PDB entry 8CTA | X-ray diffraction, 2.93 A resolution | chains A and B of the 4 polymer chains in the assembly

# Chain A (and B)
Name: Integrase
From: Human immunodeficiency virus 1
Notes: fragment: Catalytic Core Domain; chain B of this document is another copy of the same molecule, construct and numbering; everything in this record applies to it too
Reference sequence: Q72498 (Q72498_9HIV1); residues 51-210 here correspond to UniProt positions 766-925 (UniProt number = residue number + 715)
Sequence (161 residues; each row starts with the number of its first residue):
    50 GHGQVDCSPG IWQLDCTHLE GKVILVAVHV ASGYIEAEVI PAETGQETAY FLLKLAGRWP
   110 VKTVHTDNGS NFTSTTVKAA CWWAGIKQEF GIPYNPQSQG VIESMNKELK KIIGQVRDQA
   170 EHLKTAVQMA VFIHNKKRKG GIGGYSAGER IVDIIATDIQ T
Disordered / not traced: 50-56, 141-153, 190-192, 209-210 (chain B: 50-55, 140-150, 188-193)
Differences from the reference sequence: expression tag (50); engineered mutation Lys-185 (Phe900 in Q72498)
Ligand contacts:
  - L3D ((2S)-tert-butoxy[4-(2,3-dihydropyrano[4,3,2-de]quinolin-7-yl)-2-methylquinolin-3-yl]acetic acid), molecule 1: Gln-95, Leu-102, Thr-124, Thr-125, Ala-128, Ala-129, Trp-132
  - L3D, molecule 2: Gln-168, Ala-169, Glu-170, His-171, Thr-174, Met-178
From the paper describing this entry:
  - binding site for L3D: Gln-95, Ala-98, Tyr-99, Leu-102, Thr-124, Thr-125, Ala-128, Ala-129, Trp-132, Ala-169, Glu-170, His-171, Lys-173, Thr-174, Met-178
  - conformationally variable residues (side-chain flip): Trp-131
  - binding site for 1,2-ethanediol: Ala-128, Trp-131, Trp-132

# Interface between chain A and chain B
Residue-residue contacts (44; chain A residue first):
  Tyr-83(A) / Arg-107(B)
  Glu-85(A) / Arg-107(B)  salt bridge
  Glu-87(A) / Tyr-99(B)  hydrogen bond
  Glu-87(A) / Lys-103(B)  salt bridge
  Tyr-99(A) / Glu-87(B)  hydrogen bond
  Tyr-99(A) / Lys-173(B)
  Tyr-99(A) / Gln-177(B)  hydrogen bond
  Lys-103(A) / Glu-87(B)  salt bridge
  Lys-103(A) / Gln-177(B)
  Ala-105(A) / Phe-181(B)
  Ala-105(A) / Lys-185(B)  hydrogen bond (backbone-side chain)
  Gly-106(A) / Phe-181(B)
  Gly-106(A) / Asn-184(B)  hydrogen bond (backbone-side chain)
  Arg-107(A) / Tyr-83(B)  hydrogen bond
  Arg-107(A) / Glu-85(B)  salt bridge
  Arg-107(A) / Arg-107(B)
  Trp-108(A) / Trp-108(B)  hydrophobic
  Trp-108(A) / Lys-185(B)  hydrogen bond (backbone-side chain)
  Pro-109(A) / Lys-185(B)
  Trp-132(A) / Met-178(B)  hydrophobic
  Trp-132(A) / Phe-181(B)  hydrophobic
  Ala-133(A) / Phe-181(B)  hydrophobic
  His-171(A) / Gln-95(B)
  Lys-173(A) / Tyr-99(B)
  Gln-177(A) / Tyr-99(B)  hydrogen bond
  Gln-177(A) / Lys-103(B)
  Met-178(A) / Trp-132(B)  hydrophobic
  Phe-181(A) / Ala-105(B)
  Phe-181(A) / Gly-106(B)
  Phe-181(A) / Trp-132(B)  hydrophobic
  Phe-181(A) / Ala-133(B)  hydrophobic
  Asn-184(A) / Gly-106(B)  hydrogen bond (side chain-backbone)
  Lys-185(A) / Ala-105(B)  hydrogen bond (side chain-backbone)
  Lys-185(A) / Trp-108(B)  hydrogen bond (side chain-backbone)
  Lys-185(A) / Pro-109(B)
  Tyr-194(A) / Ile-208(B)  hydrophobic
  Glu-198(A) / Ile-208(B)
  Val-201(A) / Val-201(B)
  Val-201(A) / Ala-205(B)
  Asp-202(A) / Gln-209(B)  hydrogen bond
  Ile-204(A) / Val-201(B)  hydrophobic
  Ala-205(A) / Val-201(B)
  Ala-205(A) / Ala-205(B)  hydrophobic
  Ile-208(A) / Glu-198(B)
Interface residues without a listed pair, chain A (30 interface residues in all): Val-88, Glu-96, Leu-102, Thr-174
Interface residues without a listed pair, chain B (28 interface residues in all): Val-88, Leu-102, Thr-174, Ile-204

# Overview
The interface between chain A and chain B involves 30 residues on one side and 28 on the other; the contacts
include 12 hydrogen bonds and 4 salt bridges. Polar contacts include Glu-85(A)/Arg-107(B),
Glu-87(A)/Lys-103(B) and Glu-87(A)/Tyr-99(B). From the paper: a binding site for L3D at Gln-95(A), Ala-98(A)
and Tyr-99(A) among others; a binding site for 1,2-ethanediol at Ala-128(A), Trp-131(A) and Trp-132(A).
Chain A and chain B are both Integrase (Human immunodeficiency virus 1); the structure, Minimal 2:2 Ternary
Complex between BI-224436 bound HIV-1 Integrase Catalytic Core Domain Dimer and Carboxy Terminal ..., was
determined by X-ray diffraction (same publication as 8CT5 and 8CT7).
